2EVF - chains B and A of the 3 polymer chains in the assembly; structure by X-ray diffraction, 1.56 A resolution.

== Chain B ==
Molecule: 14-nt DNA strand
Sequence (14 nucleotides; each row starts with the number of its first residue):
     1 TGCGACACTA AAAC
Disordered / not traced: 1

== Chain A ==
Molecule: NDT80 protein
Source organism: Saccharomyces cerevisiae
Notes: fragment: ndt80 dna binding domain
UniProt: P38830 (NDT80_YEAST); residues 1-340 here = UniProt positions 1-340
Sequence (345 residues; numbered -4 to 340; the number before each row is that of its first residue; numbers below 1 keep their minus sign (Gly-4 is residue -4)):
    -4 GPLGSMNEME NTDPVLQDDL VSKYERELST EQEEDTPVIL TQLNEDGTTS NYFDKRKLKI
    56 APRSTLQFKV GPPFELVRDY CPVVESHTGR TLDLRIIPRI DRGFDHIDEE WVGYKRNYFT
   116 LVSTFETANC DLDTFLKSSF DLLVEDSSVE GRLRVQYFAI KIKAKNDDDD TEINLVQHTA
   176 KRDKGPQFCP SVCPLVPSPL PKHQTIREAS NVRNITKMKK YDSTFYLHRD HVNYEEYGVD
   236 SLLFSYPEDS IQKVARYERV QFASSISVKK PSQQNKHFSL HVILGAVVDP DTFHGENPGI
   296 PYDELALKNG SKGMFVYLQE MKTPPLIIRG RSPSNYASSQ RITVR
Disordered / not traced: -4 to 32, 140-145, 287-293, 336-340
Construct notes: cloning artifact (-4 to 0); engineered mutation Gly146 (Ser in P38830), Thr200 (Ile in P38830)
Curated features (UniProtKB/Swiss-Prot):
  - DNA-binding region: Glu28 to Gln335 (NDT80)
  - site (Interaction with DNA): Arg58, Arg111, Arg177, Arg208, Arg254, Arg326
From the paper describing this entry:
  - specificity-determining residues: Pro57, Arg58 (proposed by the authors, not directly observed)

== Interface between chain B and chain A ==
Pairs across the interface (20; chain B residue first):
  DC3(B) with Lys110(A), salt bridge to the phosphate; Ser259(A), phosphate contact; Arg326(A), phosphate contact
  DG4(B) with Ser259(A), hydrogen bond to the phosphate; Arg326(A), hydrogen bond to the base
  DA5(B) with Arg111(A), base contact; Arg326(A), base contact
  DC6(B) with Asp178(A), base contact
  DA7(B) with Arg177(A), base contact
  DA10(B) with Ala56(A), phosphate contact
  DA11(B) with Ala56(A), sugar contact; Arg58(A), base contact
  DA12(B) with Arg58(A), sugar contact; Thr60(A), phosphate contact
  DA13(B) with Asn206(A), phosphate contact
  DC14(B) with Asn206(A), phosphate contact; Val207(A), phosphate contact; Arg208(A), hydrogen bond to the phosphate; Asn209(A), hydrogen bond to the phosphate; Lys212(A), salt bridge to the phosphate
Interface residues without a listed pair, chain B (11 interface residues in all): DC8
Interface residues without a listed pair, chain A (19 interface residues in all): Pro57, Ser59, Arg202, Ser205, Ile261

== In short ==
11 residues of chain B and 19 residues of chain A are in contact, with 4 hydrogen bonds and 2 salt bridges.
Polar pairs include DG4(B)-Arg326(A), DG4(B)-Ser259(A) and DC14(B)-Arg208(A). Curated annotation (UniProt)
lists a DNA-binding region on chain A. The paper reports specificity determinants Pro57(A) and Arg58(A).
Chain B is a 14-nt DNA strand and chain A is NDT80 protein (Saccharomyces cerevisiae); the structure,
Structure of a Ndt80-DNA complex (MSE mutant mA6T), was determined by X-ray diffraction (same publication as
2ETW, 2EUW, 2EUX, 2EUZ, 2EVG, 2EVI and 2EVJ).
